PDB entry 6EU0 | electron microscopy, 4.00 A resolution | chains R and V of the 22 polymer chains in the assembly

Chain R:
Molecule: Non-Template
Sequence (70 nucleotides; numbered 1 to 70; the number before each row is that of its first residue):
     1 CGTCCACTAT TTTCGGCTAC TATAAAAAAA TGTTTTTTTC GCAACTATGT GTTCGCGAAG
    61 TAACCCTTCG
Not modelled in the structure: 1-9, 42-51

Chain V:
Name: Transcription factor TFIIIB component B''
From: Saccharomyces cerevisiae (strain ATCC 204508 / S288c)
Reference sequence: P46678 (TFC5_YEAST); residues 1-594 here = UniProt positions 1-594
Sequence (594 residues; numbered 1 to 594; the number before each row is that of its first residue):
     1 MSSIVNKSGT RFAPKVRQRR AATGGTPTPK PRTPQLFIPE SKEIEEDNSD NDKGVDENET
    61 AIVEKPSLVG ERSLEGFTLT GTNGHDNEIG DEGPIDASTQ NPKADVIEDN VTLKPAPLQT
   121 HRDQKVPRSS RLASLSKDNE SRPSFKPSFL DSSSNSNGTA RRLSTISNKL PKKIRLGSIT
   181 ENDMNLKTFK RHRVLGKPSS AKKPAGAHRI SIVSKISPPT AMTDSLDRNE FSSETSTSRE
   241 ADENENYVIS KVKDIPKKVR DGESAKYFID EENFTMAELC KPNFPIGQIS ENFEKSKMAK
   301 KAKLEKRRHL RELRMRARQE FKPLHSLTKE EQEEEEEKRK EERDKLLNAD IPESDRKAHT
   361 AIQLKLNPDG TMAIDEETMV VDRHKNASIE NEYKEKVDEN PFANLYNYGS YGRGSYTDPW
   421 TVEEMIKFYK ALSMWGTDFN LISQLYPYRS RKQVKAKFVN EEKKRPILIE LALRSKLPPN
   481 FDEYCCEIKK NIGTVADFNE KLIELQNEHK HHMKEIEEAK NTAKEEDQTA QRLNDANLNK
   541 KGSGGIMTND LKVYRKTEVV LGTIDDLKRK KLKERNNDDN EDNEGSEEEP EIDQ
Not modelled in the structure: 1-256, 347-352, 366-369, 388-389, 542-594
UniProt features mapped onto this chain:
  - modified residue (Phosphoserine): Ser-49, Ser-178

How chain R and chain V interact:
Pairs across the interface (11):
  DT13(R) / Pro-282(V)  phosphate contact
  DT13(R) / Asn-283(V)  phosphate contact
  DT18(R) / Thr-417(V)  hydrogen bond to the sugar
  DT18(R) / Trp-420(V)  phosphate contact
  DT18(R) / Asn-460(V)  phosphate contact
  DA19(R) / Ser-415(V)  sugar contact
  DA19(R) / Thr-417(V)  phosphate contact
  DA19(R) / Gln-453(V)  phosphate contact
  DA19(R) / Ala-456(V)  phosphate contact
  DC20(R) / Ser-415(V)  phosphate contact
  DC20(R) / Lys-452(V)  salt bridge to the phosphate
Also at the interface, not in a pair above, chain R (6 interface residues in all): DT12, DT21
Also at the interface, not in a pair above, chain V (11 interface residues in all): Arg-413, Lys-457

Overview:
6 residues of chain R and 11 residues of chain V are in contact, with 1 hydrogen bond and 1 salt bridge. Among
the polar pairs are DT18(R)/Thr-417(V) and DC20(R)/Lys-452(V).
Chain R is Non-Template and chain V is Transcription factor TFIIIB component B'' (Saccharomyces cerevisiae
(strain ATCC 204508 / S288c)); the structure, RNA Polymerase III open pre-initiation complex (OC-PIC), was
determined by electron microscopy, deposited together with 6EU1, 6EU2 and 6EU3.
